1U1F - chains A and B of the 6 polymer chains in the assembly; structure by X-ray diffraction, 2.30 A resolution.

== Chain A (and B) ==
Protein: Uridine phosphorylase
Organism: Escherichia coli
Notes: EC 2.4.2.3; chain B of this document is another copy of the same molecule, construct and numbering; everything in this record applies to it too
Reference sequence: P12758 (UDP_ECOLI); residues 2-253 here correspond to UniProt positions 1-252 (UniProt number = residue number - 1)
Chain sequence (256 residues; row label = number of the first residue in the row; numbers below 1 keep their minus sign (Gly-2 is residue -2)):
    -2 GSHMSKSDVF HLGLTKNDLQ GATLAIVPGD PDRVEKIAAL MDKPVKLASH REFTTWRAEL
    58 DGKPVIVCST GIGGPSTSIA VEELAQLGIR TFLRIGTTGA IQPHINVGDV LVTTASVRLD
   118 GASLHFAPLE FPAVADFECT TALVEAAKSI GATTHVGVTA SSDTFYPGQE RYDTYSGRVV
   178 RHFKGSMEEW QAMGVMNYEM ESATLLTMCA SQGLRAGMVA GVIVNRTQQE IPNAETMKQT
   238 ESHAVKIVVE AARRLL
Disordered / not traced: -2 to 3, 226-232 (chain B: -2 to 2)
Differences from the reference sequence: cloning artifact (-2 to 1)
Bound ions: K+: Glu49, Ile69, Ser73 (shared with Glu49(B), Ile69(B), Ser73(B) of chain B)
Residues lining bound ligands:
  - 183 (1-((2-hydroxyethoxy)methyl)-5-(3-(benzyloxy)benzyl)pyrimidine-2,4(1h,3h)-dione), molecule 1: Phe7, His8, Arg48
  - 183, molecule 2: Ile69, Thr94, Thr95, Gly96, Phe162, Gln166, Arg168, Tyr195, Glu196, Met197, Ile220, Val221, Met234

== Interface between chain A and chain B ==
Pairs across the interface (97):
  Phe7(A) - Phe162(B)  hydrophobic
  Phe7(A) - Tyr163(B)
  Phe7(A) - Ile228(B)  hydrophobic
  His8(A) - Phe162(B)
  Gly26(A) - Arg48(B)
  Asp27(A) - Arg48(B)
  Asp29(A) - Arg48(B)
  Arg30(A) - Arg48(B)
  Arg48(A) - Asp27(B)
  Arg48(A) - Arg30(B)
  Arg48(A) - Ile69(B)
  Arg48(A) - Thr94(B)
  Glu49(A) - Glu49(B)
  Glu49(A) - Gly68(B)
  Glu49(A) - Ile69(B)  hydrogen bond (side chain-backbone)
  Phe50(A) - Ile69(B)  hydrophobic
  Gly68(A) - Glu49(B)
  Ile69(A) - Arg48(B)
  Ile69(A) - Glu49(B)  hydrogen bond (backbone-side chain)
  Ile69(A) - Phe50(B)  hydrophobic
  Ile69(A) - Ile76(B)  hydrophobic
  Gly70(A) - Pro72(B)
  Pro72(A) - Gly70(B)
  Pro72(A) - Pro72(B)
  Pro72(A) - Asp160(B)
  Pro72(A) - Met197(B)  hydrophobic
  Ser73(A) - Ile69(B)
  Ser75(A) - Asp160(B)
  Ser75(A) - Thr161(B)
  Ile76(A) - Ile69(B)  hydrophobic
  Ile76(A) - Phe162(B)  hydrophobic
  Glu79(A) - Tyr163(B)
  Glu79(A) - Thr171(B)
  Glu79(A) - Tyr172(B)  hydrogen bond (side chain-backbone)
  Glu80(A) - Tyr163(B)  hydrogen bond
  Ala82(A) - Tyr172(B)
  Arg87(A) - Tyr172(B)
  Leu116(A) - His122(B)  hydrogen bond (backbone-side chain)
  Gly118(A) - Gly118(B)
  Gly118(A) - Asp160(B)  hydrogen bond (backbone-side chain)
  Ala119(A) - Asp160(B)  hydrogen bond (backbone-side chain)
  Leu121(A) - Val177(B)
  His122(A) - Leu116(B)  hydrogen bond (side chain-backbone)
  His122(A) - Ser159(B)
  His122(A) - Asp160(B)
  His122(A) - Thr161(B)  hydrogen bond
  His122(A) - Pro164(B)
  His122(A) - Gly165(B)
  His122(A) - Val177(B)
  His122(A) - Phe180(B)
  Phe123(A) - Thr161(B)
  Phe123(A) - Pro164(B)  hydrophobic
  Phe123(A) - Val177(B)
  Ala124(A) - Val177(B)  hydrophobic
  Pro125(A) - Val177(B)
  Ser159(A) - His122(B)
  Asp160(A) - Pro72(B)
  Asp160(A) - Ser75(B)
  Asp160(A) - Gly118(B)  hydrogen bond (side chain-backbone)
  Asp160(A) - Ala119(B)  hydrogen bond (side chain-backbone)
  Asp160(A) - His122(B)
  Asp160(A) - Asp160(B)
  Thr161(A) - Ser75(B)
  Thr161(A) - Ala119(B)
  Thr161(A) - His122(B)  hydrogen bond
  Thr161(A) - Phe123(B)
  Phe162(A) - Phe7(B)  hydrophobic
  Phe162(A) - His8(B)
  Phe162(A) - Ile76(B)  hydrophobic
  Tyr163(A) - Phe7(B)
  Tyr163(A) - Glu79(B)
  Tyr163(A) - Glu80(B)  hydrogen bond
  Pro164(A) - His122(B)
  Pro164(A) - Phe123(B)  hydrophobic
  Gly165(A) - His122(B)
  Asp170(A) - Gln83(B)
  Thr171(A) - Glu79(B)
  Tyr172(A) - Glu79(B)  hydrogen bond (backbone-side chain)
  Tyr172(A) - Ala82(B)
  Tyr172(A) - Arg87(B)  hydrogen bond
  Tyr172(A) - Gln209(B)
  Tyr172(A) - Leu211(B)  hydrophobic
  Ser173(A) - Gln209(B)  hydrogen bond
  Arg175(A) - Ser208(B)  hydrogen bond (side chain-backbone)
  Arg175(A) - Gln209(B)
  Val177(A) - Leu121(B)
  Val177(A) - His122(B)
  Val177(A) - Phe123(B)
  Val177(A) - Ala124(B)  hydrophobic
  Val177(A) - Pro125(B)
  Phe180(A) - His122(B)
  Met197(A) - Pro72(B)  hydrophobic
  Ser208(A) - Arg175(B)  hydrogen bond (backbone-side chain)
  Gln209(A) - Tyr172(B)
  Gln209(A) - Ser173(B)  hydrogen bond
  Gln209(A) - Arg175(B)
  Leu211(A) - Tyr172(B)  hydrophobic
Other interface residues (no listed pair), chain A (51 interface residues in all): Pro28, Gly71, Gln83, Thr94, Asp117
Other interface residues (no listed pair), chain B (53 interface residues in all): Gly26, Pro28, Asp29, Gly71, Ser73, Asp117, Asp170, Glu227

== Overview ==
The interface between chain A and chain B involves 51 residues on one side and 53 on the other; the contacts
include 19 hydrogen bonds. Among the polar pairs are Glu49(A)-Ile69(B), Glu79(A)-Tyr172(B) and
Glu80(A)-Tyr163(B). Chain A binds compound 183.
Both chains are Uridine phosphorylase (Escherichia coli). Entry 1U1F (Structure of e. coli uridine
phosphorylase complexed to 5-(m-(benzyloxy)benzyl)acyclouridine (BBAU)) was determined by X-ray diffraction
(same publication as 1U1C, 1U1D, 1U1E and 1U1G).
